Entry 6WHI (electron microscopy, 4.20 A resolution (low resolution: residue-level contacts below are approximate; hydrogen-bond / salt-bridge calls are withheld)); this record covers chains A and M of the 16 polymer chains in the assembly.

Chain A:
Name: CRISPR-associated protein Csy1
From: Pseudomonas aeruginosa
UniProtKB: Q02ML9 (CSY1_PSEAB); the author numbering skips numbers that UniProt does not, so the offset changes along the chain: -7 to 3 = UniProt 1-11; 12-434 = UniProt 12-434
Sequence (434 residues; numbered -7 to 434; 8 numbers in that range are skipped by the numbering (no residue carries them; nothing is unmodelled there); the number before each row is that of its first residue; numbers below 1 keep their minus sign (Met-7 is residue -7)):
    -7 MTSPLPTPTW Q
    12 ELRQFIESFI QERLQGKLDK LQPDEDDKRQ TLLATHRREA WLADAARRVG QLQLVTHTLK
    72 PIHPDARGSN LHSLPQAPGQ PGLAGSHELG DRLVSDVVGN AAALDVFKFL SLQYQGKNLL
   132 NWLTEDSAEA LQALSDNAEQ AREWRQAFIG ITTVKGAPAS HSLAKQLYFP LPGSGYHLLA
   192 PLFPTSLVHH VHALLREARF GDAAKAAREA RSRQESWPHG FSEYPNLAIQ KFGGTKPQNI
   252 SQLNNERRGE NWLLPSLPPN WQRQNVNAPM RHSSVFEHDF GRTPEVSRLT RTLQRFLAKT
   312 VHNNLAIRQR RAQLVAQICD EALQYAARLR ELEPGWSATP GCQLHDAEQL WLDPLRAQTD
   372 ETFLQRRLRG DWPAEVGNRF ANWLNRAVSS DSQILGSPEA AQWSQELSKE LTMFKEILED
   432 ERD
Disordered / not traced: -7 to 2, 281-284, 343-352

Chain M:
Molecule: 60-nt RNA strand
From: Pseudomonas aeruginosa
Sequence (60 nucleotides; each row starts with the number of its first residue):
     1 CUAAGAAAUU CACGGCGGGC UUGAUGUCCG CGUCUACCUG GUUCACUGCC GUGUAGGCAG

How chain A and chain M interact:
Contacting residue pairs - 14 pairs, chain A then chain M:
  Ser173(A) with G5(M)
  Leu174(A) with G5(M)
  Lys176(A) with A3(M); A4(M); G5(M)
  Gln177(A) with A4(M)
  Leu178(A) with U2(M)
  Tyr179(A) with C1(M); U2(M)
  Pro192(A) with A3(M)
  Leu193(A) with A3(M)
  Thr373(A) with G41(M)
  Phe374(A) with G41(M)
  Arg377(A) with U42(M)
Also at the interface, not in a pair above, chain A (15 interface residues in all): Tyr187, Phe194, Pro195, Arg378
Also at the interface, not in a pair above, chain M (8 interface residues in all): A6

In short:
Chain A and chain M form an interface of 15 and 8 residues respectively.
Chain A is CRISPR-associated protein Csy1 and chain M is a 60-nt RNA strand, both from Pseudomonas aeruginosa;
the structure, Cryo-electron microscopy structure of the type I-F CRISPR RNA-guided surveillance complex bound
to the anti-CRISPR AcrIF9, was determined by electron microscopy, deposited together with 6W1X.
